6US6 - chain A; structure by X-ray diffraction, 1.50 A resolution.

[Chain A]
Name: Streptavidin
Organism: Streptomyces avidinii
UniProt: P22629 (SAV_STRAV); residues 14-159 here correspond to UniProt positions 38-183 (UniProt number = residue number + 24)
Chain sequence (159 residues; each row starts with the number of its first residue):
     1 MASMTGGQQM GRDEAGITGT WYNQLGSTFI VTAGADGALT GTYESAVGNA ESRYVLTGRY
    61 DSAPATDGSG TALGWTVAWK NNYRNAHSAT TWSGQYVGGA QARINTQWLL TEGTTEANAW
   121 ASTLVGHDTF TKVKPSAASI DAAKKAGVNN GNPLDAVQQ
Unresolved in the structure: 1-9, 135-159
Construct notes: initiating methionine (1); expression tag (2-13); engineered mutation Gln101 (Glu125 in P22629), Glu112 (Ser136 in P22629), Ala121 (Lys145 in P22629)
Metal / ion sites: Fe ion: Glu112 (together with acetate ion)
Small-molecule neighbours: QFY ({N-(2-{bis[(pyridin-2-yl-kappaN)methyl]amino-kappaN}ethyl)-5-[(3aS,4S,6aR)-2-oxohexahydro-1H-thieno[3,4-d]imidazol-4-yl]pentanamide}iron(3+)): Asn23, Leu25, Ser27, Tyr43, Ser45, Val47, Gly48, Asn49, Ala50, Trp79, Ala86, Ser88, Thr90, Trp92, Trp108, Leu110, Glu112, Trp120, Ala121, Ser122, Thr123, Leu124, Asp128
Swiss-Prot annotation at these positions:
  - motif: Arg59 to Asp61 (Cell attachment site)
  - binding site (biotin): Tyr43, Tyr54, Trp92, Trp108, Trp120

[Summary]
Ligands of chain A: compound QFY. UniProt lists 5 biotin-binding residues.
Chain A is Streptavidin (Streptomyces avidinii); the structure, Artificial Iron Proteins: Modelling the Active
Sites in Non-Heme Dioxygenases, was determined by X-ray diffraction, deposited together with 6UI0, 6UIU, 6UIY
and 6UIZ.
